Entry 6HVO (X-ray diffraction, 2.10 A resolution); this record covers chains A and B of the 6 polymer chains in the assembly.

# Chain A (and B)
Molecule: Proliferating cell nuclear antigen
Organism: Homo sapiens
Notes: chain B of this document is another copy of the same molecule, construct and numbering; everything in this record applies to it too
UniProtKB: P12004 (PCNA_HUMAN); numbering as in UniProt (aligned over 1-261)
Chain sequence (264 residues; each row starts with the number of its first residue; numbers below 1 keep their minus sign (Gly-2 is residue -2)):
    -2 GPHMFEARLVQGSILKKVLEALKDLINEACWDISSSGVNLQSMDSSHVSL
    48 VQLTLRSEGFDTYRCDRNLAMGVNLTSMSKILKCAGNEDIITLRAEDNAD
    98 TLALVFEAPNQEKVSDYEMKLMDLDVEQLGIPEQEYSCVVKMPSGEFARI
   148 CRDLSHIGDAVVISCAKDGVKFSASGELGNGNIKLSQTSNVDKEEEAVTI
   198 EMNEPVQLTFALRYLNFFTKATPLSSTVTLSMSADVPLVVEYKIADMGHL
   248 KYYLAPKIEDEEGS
Disordered / not traced: -2, 188-190, 256-261 (chain B: -2 to 0, 188-190, 256-261)
Differences from the reference sequence: expression tag (-2 to 0)
Disulfide bonds: Cys135-Cys162
Swiss-Prot annotation at these positions:
  - DNA-binding region: Arg61 to Lys80
  - modified residue: Lys14 (N6-acetyllysine), Lys77 (N6-acetyllysine), Lys80 (N6-acetyllysine), Tyr211 (Phosphotyrosine), Lys248 (N6-acetyllysine)
  - cross-link (Glycyl lysine isopeptide (Lys-Gly)): Lys164 (interchain with G-Cter in SUMO2), Lys254 (interchain with G-Cter in SUMO2)
  - natural variant: Ser228 (S228I: In ATLD2)
  - mutagenesis: Lys13 (K13R: Inhibits acetylation, recruitment to DNA damage sites, inducible ubiquitination and protein degradation, DNA replication and repair synthesis efficiencies, but homotrimer formation, nuclear ...), Lys14 (K14R: Inhibits acetylation, recruitment to DNA damage sites, inducible ubiquitination and protein degradation, DNA replication and repair synthesis efficiencies, but homotrimer formation, nuclear ...), Lys20 (K20R: Inhibits acetylation, recruitment to DNA damage sites, inducible ubiquitination and protein degradation, DNA replication and repair synthesis efficiencies, but homotrimer formation, nuclear ...), Met40 (M40A: Complete loss of interaction with UHRF2), Ser43 to Val45 (No effect on POLD3-binding. Impairs binding to ALKBH2), Lys77 (K77A: Inhibits recruitment to DNA damage sites, but nuclear localization is similar as the wild-type; in association with A-80 ...), Lys80 (K80A: Inhibits recruitment to DNA damage sites, but nuclear localization is similar as the wild-type; in association with A-77 ...), Gln125 to Ile128 (Strong decrease in POLD3-binding. Impairs binding to ALKBH2), Ile128 (I128A: Complete loss of interaction with UHRF2), Lys164 (K164R: Abolishes ubiquitination. No effect on interaction with SHPRH), Val188 to Lys190 (No effect on POLD3-binding. No effect on ALKBH2-binding), Tyr211 (Y211F: Alters chromatin-associated PCNA stability and its function in DNA replication and repair), 3 further mutagenesis entries in UniProt

# Interface between chain A and chain B
Pairs across the interface (31; chain A residue first):
  Ser74(A) - Leu175(B)
  Lys77(A) - Leu175(B)
  Cys81(A) - Asp150(B)  hydrogen bond (side chain-backbone)
  Gln108(A) - Glu143(B)
  Glu109(A) - Lys181(B)
  Glu109(A) - Leu182(B)
  Glu109(A) - Ser183(B)  hydrogen bond (backbone-backbone)
  Glu109(A) - Gln184(B)
  Lys110(A) - Glu143(B)  salt bridge
  Lys110(A) - Ile180(B)
  Lys110(A) - Lys181(B)
  Lys110(A) - Leu182(B)
  Val111(A) - Asn179(B)
  Val111(A) - Ile180(B)
  Val111(A) - Lys181(B)  hydrogen bond (backbone-backbone)
  Ser112(A) - Asn179(B)
  Ser112(A) - Ile180(B)
  Asp113(A) - Gly178(B)
  Asp113(A) - Asn179(B)  hydrogen bond (backbone-backbone)
  Asp113(A) - Lys181(B)  salt bridge
  Tyr114(A) - Ile154(B)  hydrophobic
  Tyr114(A) - Asn177(B)
  Tyr114(A) - Gly178(B)
  Tyr114(A) - Ile180(B)
  Glu115(A) - Gly176(B)
  Glu115(A) - Asn177(B)  hydrogen bond (backbone-backbone)
  Met116(A) - Leu175(B)
  Lys117(A) - Gly173(B)
  Lys117(A) - Glu174(B)
  Lys117(A) - Leu175(B)  hydrogen bond (backbone-backbone)
  Lys117(A) - Gly176(B)
Also at the interface, not in a pair above, chain A (15 interface residues in all): Ile78, Lys80
Also at the interface, not in a pair above, chain B (20 interface residues in all): Ile147, Leu151, His153, Thr185, Glu193

# Summary
15 residues of chain A face 20 of chain B across their interface, with 6 hydrogen bonds and 2 salt bridges.
Polar contacts include Lys110(A)-Glu143(B), Asp113(A)-Lys181(B) and Cys81(A)-Asp150(B). From UniProt: 23
mutagenesis sites on chain A.
Chain A and chain B are both Proliferating cell nuclear antigen (Homo sapiens); the structure, Crystal
structure of human PCNA in complex with three peptides of p12 subunit of human polymerase ..., was determined
by X-ray diffraction.
